Entry 5FFW (X-ray diffraction, 1.50 A resolution); this record covers chains A and C of the 3 polymer chains in the assembly.

# Chain A
Protein: Peregrin
From: Homo sapiens
Reference sequence: P55201 (BRPF1_HUMAN); residues 626-740 here = UniProt positions 626-740
Sequence (116 residues; numbered 625 to 740; the number before each row is that of its first residue):
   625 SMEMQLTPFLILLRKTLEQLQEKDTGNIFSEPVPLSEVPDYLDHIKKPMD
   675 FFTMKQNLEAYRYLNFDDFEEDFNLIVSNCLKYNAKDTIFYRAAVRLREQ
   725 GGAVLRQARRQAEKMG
Not modelled in the structure: 625-629, 740
Differences from the reference sequence: expression tag (625)

# Chain C
Protein: Histone H4
Reference sequence: Q0VAS5 (Q0VAS5_HUMAN); residues 1-10 here correspond to UniProt positions 2-11 (UniProt number = residue number + 1)
Sequence (10 residues; each row starts with the number of its first residue):
     1 SGRGKGGKGL
Modified residues: Lys-5 (N(6)-acetyllysine; ALY); Lys-8 (N(6)-acetyllysine; ALY)

# Chain A / chain C interface
Residue-residue contacts - 20 pairs, chain A then chain C:
  Ile-652(A) / Lys-5(C)
  Val-657(A) / Lys-5(C)
  Val-662(A) / Lys-5(C)
  Pro-663(A) / Arg-3(C)
  Asp-664(A) / Gly-2(C)
  Asp-664(A) / Arg-3(C)  hydrogen bond (side chain-backbone)
  His-668(A) / Ser-1(C)
  His-668(A) / Gly-2(C)
  Cys-704(A) / Lys-5(C)
  Lys-706(A) / Ser-1(C)
  Tyr-707(A) / Ser-1(C)
  Tyr-707(A) / Gly-2(C)  hydrogen bond (backbone-backbone)
  Tyr-707(A) / Arg-3(C)
  Tyr-707(A) / Gly-4(C)  hydrogen bond (side chain-backbone)
  Asn-708(A) / Ser-1(C)
  Asn-708(A) / Lys-5(C)
  Ala-709(A) / Ser-1(C)
  Ile-713(A) / Gly-9(C)
  Ile-713(A) / Leu-10(C)  hydrophobic
  Phe-714(A) / Lys-5(C)
Also at the interface, not in a pair above, chain A (15 interface residues in all): Gly-650, Phe-653
Also at the interface, not in a pair above, chain C (8 interface residues in all): Gly-6

# Summary
The interface between chain A and chain C involves 15 residues on one side and 8 on the other; the contacts
include 3 hydrogen bonds. Polar contacts include Asp-664(A)/Arg-3(C), Tyr-707(A)/Gly-4(C) and
Tyr-707(A)/Gly-2(C).
Here chain A is Peregrin (Homo sapiens) and chain C is Histone H4. Entry 5FFW (Crystal structure of the
bromodomain of human BRPF1 in complex with H4K5acK8ac histone peptide) was determined by X-ray diffraction.
